Entry 5JEN (X-ray diffraction, 2.30 A resolution); this record covers chains A and B.

[Chain A]
Molecule: Anti-sigma-V factor RsiV
Source organism: Bacillus subtilis (strain 168)
UniProt: O05403 (RSIV_BACSU); numbering as in UniProt (aligned over 60-285)
Chain sequence (271 residues; each row starts with the number of its first residue):
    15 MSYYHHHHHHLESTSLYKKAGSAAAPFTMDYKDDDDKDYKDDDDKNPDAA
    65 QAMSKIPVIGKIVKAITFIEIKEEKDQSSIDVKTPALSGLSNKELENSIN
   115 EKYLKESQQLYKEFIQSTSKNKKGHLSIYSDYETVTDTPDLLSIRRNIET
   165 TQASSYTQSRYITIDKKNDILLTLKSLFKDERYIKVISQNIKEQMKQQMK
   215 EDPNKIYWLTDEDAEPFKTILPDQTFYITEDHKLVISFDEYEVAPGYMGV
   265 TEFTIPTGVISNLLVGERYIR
Unresolved in the structure: 15-75
Construct notes: expression tag (15-59)
Modified / non-standard residues: Mse15, Mse43, Mse67 (selenomethionine); Mse209, Mse213, Mse262 (selenomethionine; parent Met)
Bound ions: Na+ site 1: S168, S169, Y255 (shared with D52(B) of chain B); Na+ site 2 near T239 (its only coordinating residue here)

[Chain B]
Molecule: Lysozyme C
Source organism: Gallus gallus
Notes: EC 3.2.1.17
UniProt: P00698 (LYSC_CHICK); residues 1-129 here correspond to UniProt positions 19-147 (UniProt number = residue number + 18)
Chain sequence (130 residues; numbered 0 to 129; the number before each row is that of its first residue; numbering starts at 0):
     0 MKVFGRCELAAAMKRHGLDNYRGYSLGNWVCAAKFESNFNTQATNRNTDG
    50 STDYGILQINSRWWCNDGRTPGSRNLCNIPCSALLSSDITASVNCAKKIV
   100 SDGNGMNAWVAWRNRCKGTDVQAWIRGCRL
Unresolved in the structure: 0
Construct notes: initiating methionine (0)
UniProt features mapped onto this chain:
  - active site: E35, D52
  - binding site (substrate): D101
Cystine bridges: C6-C127, C30-C115, C64-C80, C76-C94
Bound ions: Na+ site 1: D52 (shared with S168(A), S169(A), Y255(A) of chain A); Na+ site 2: S60, C64, S72, R73

[How chain A and chain B interact]
Pairs across the interface - 75 pairs, chain A then chain B:
  E88(A) - R61(B)  salt bridge
  E88(A) - R73(B)  salt bridge
  D90(A) - R73(B)
  Q91(A) - W62(B)
  S93(A) - R61(B)  hydrogen bond
  K137(A) - G102(B)
  K137(A) - N103(B)
  G138(A) - D101(B)
  H139(A) - W62(B)
  H139(A) - R73(B)
  H139(A) - L75(B)
  H139(A) - D101(B)  salt bridge
  L140(A) - W62(B)
  S141(A) - R61(B)  hydrogen bond
  S141(A) - W62(B)
  Y143(A) - T47(B)
  Y143(A) - D48(B)
  D145(A) - T47(B)
  N161(A) - T47(B)
  E163(A) - N46(B)
  E163(A) - T47(B)  hydrogen bond
  E163(A) - D48(B)  hydrogen bond (side chain-backbone)
  E163(A) - S50(B)
  T165(A) - N59(B)
  T165(A) - W62(B)  hydrogen bond (backbone-side chain)
  Q166(A) - W62(B)
  Q166(A) - W63(B)  hydrogen bond (backbone-side chain)
  Q166(A) - N103(B)  hydrogen bond
  Q166(A) - A107(B)
  Q166(A) - R112(B)
  A167(A) - Q57(B)
  A167(A) - I58(B)
  A167(A) - N59(B)  hydrogen bond (backbone-backbone)
  A167(A) - W63(B)
  A167(A) - I98(B)  hydrophobic
  A167(A) - A107(B)  hydrogen bond (backbone-backbone)
  A167(A) - W108(B)  hydrophobic
  S168(A) - E35(B)
  S168(A) - D52(B)  hydrogen bond
  S168(A) - Q57(B)  hydrogen bond (side chain-backbone)
  S168(A) - A107(B)
  S169(A) - N46(B)  hydrogen bond
  S169(A) - D52(B)  hydrogen bond (backbone-side chain)
  S169(A) - N59(B)
  Y170(A) - V109(B)  hydrophobic
  T171(A) - N46(B)  hydrogen bond
  T171(A) - T47(B)
  I220(A) - N37(B)
  W222(A) - K33(B)
  W222(A) - F34(B)  hydrophobic
  W222(A) - N37(B)
  W222(A) - R114(B)
  D225(A) - K33(B)  salt bridge
  D227(A) - W123(B)
  A228(A) - F34(B)  hydrophobic
  E229(A) - R114(B)  salt bridge
  E254(A) - N44(B)  hydrogen bond
  E254(A) - N46(B)
  Y255(A) - F34(B)
  Y255(A) - E35(B)  hydrogen bond
  Y255(A) - A110(B)  hydrophobic
  Y255(A) - R114(B)  hydrogen bond (backbone-side chain)
  E256(A) - R114(B)  hydrogen bond (backbone-side chain)
  P259(A) - F34(B)
  P259(A) - E35(B)
  G260(A) - F34(B)  hydrogen bond (backbone-backbone)
  G260(A) - E35(B)  hydrogen bond (backbone-backbone)
  G260(A) - N44(B)
  Y261(A) - E35(B)  hydrogen bond (backbone-backbone)
  Y261(A) - S36(B)
  Y261(A) - A42(B)  hydrophobic
  Y261(A) - T43(B)
  Y261(A) - N44(B)
  Y261(A) - Q57(B)
  G263(A) - N44(B)
Other interface residues (no listed pair), chain A (35 interface residues in all): K136, N218
Other interface residues (no listed pair), chain B (36 interface residues in all): R5, N39, L56, N106

[Overview]
35 residues of chain A face 36 of chain B across their interface, with 21 hydrogen bonds and 5 salt bridges.
Polar contacts include E88(A)-R61(B), E88(A)-R73(B) and H139(A)-D101(B). From UniProt: active-site residues
E35(B) and D52(B) and substrate-binding residue D101(B) on chain B.
Here chain A is Anti-sigma-V factor RsiV (Bacillus subtilis (strain 168)) and chain B is Lysozyme C (Gallus
gallus). Entry 5JEN (Crystal structure of the anti-sigma factor RsiV bound to lysozyme) was determined by
X-ray diffraction.
